1C5Y - chains A and B; structure by X-ray diffraction, 1.65 A resolution.

[Chain A]
Molecule: Protein (urokinase-type plasminogen activator)
From: Homo sapiens
Notes: EC 3.4.21.73; fragment: short chain
Reference sequence: P00749 (UROK_HUMAN); residues 1-23 here correspond to UniProt positions 156-178 (UniProt number = residue number + 155)
Chain sequence (23 residues; numbered 1 to 23; the number before each row is that of its first residue):
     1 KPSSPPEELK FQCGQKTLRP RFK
Disordered / not traced: 1-8, 18-23
UniProt features mapped onto this chain:
  - site: Phe22, Lys23 (Cleavage)
  - modified residue: Ser3 (Phosphoserine)

[Chain B]
Molecule: Protein (urokinase-type plasminogen activator)
From: Homo sapiens
Notes: EC 3.4.21.73; fragment: catalytic domain
Reference sequence: P00749 (UROK_HUMAN); the construct lacks a stretch of the UniProt sequence and is renumbered around it, so the offset changes along the chain: 16-37 = UniProt 179-200; 38-60 = UniProt 205-227; 63-97 = UniProt 234-268; 98-110 = UniProt 271-283; 5 more segments
Chain sequence (253 residues; row label = number of the first residue in the row; note: 1 number in that range is skipped by the numbering (no residue carries it; nothing is unmodelled there); a row labelled like 37A-37D holds insertion residues (37A, then the next letters in order)):
    16 IIGGEFTTIE NQPWFAAIYR RH
37A-37D RGGS
    38 VTYVCGGSLM SPCWVISATH CFI
60A-60C DYP
    61 KK
   62A E
    63 DYIVYLGRSR LNSNTQGEMK FEVENLILHK DYSAD
97A-97B TL
    98 AHHNDIALLK IRS
110A-110D KEGR
   111 CAQPSRTIQT ICLPSMYNDP QFGTSCEITG FGKEASTDYL YPEQLKMTVV KLISHRECQQ
170A-170B PH
   171 YYGSEVTTKM LCAAD
185A-185B PQ
   186 WKTDSCQGDS GGPLVCSLQG RMTLTGIVSW GR
   219 GCALK
  223A D
   224 KPGVYTRVSH FLPWIRSHTK EENGLAL
Disordered / not traced: 246-250
Disulfide bonds: Cys42-Cys58, Cys50-Cys111, Cys136-Cys201, Cys168-Cys182, Cys191-Cys220
Construct notes: conflict Ala145 (Asn322 in P00749)
Residues lining bound ligands:
  - ESP (thieno[2,3-b]pyridine-2-carboxamidine): Asp189, Ser190, Cys191, Gln192, Ser195, Val213, Ser214, Trp215, Gly216, Arg217, Gly219, Cys220, Ala221, Pro225, Gly226
  - citrate anion (FLC), molecule 1: Arg36, Lys82, Lys110A
  - citrate anion (FLC), molecule 2: Val41, Cys42, His57, His99, Tyr151, Cys191, Gln192, Gly193, Asp194, Ser195
  - citrate anion (FLC), molecule 3: Tyr67, Asn76, Glu80, Lys82
UniProt features mapped onto this chain:
  - active site (Charge relay system): His57, Asp102, Ser195
  - modified residue: Ser146 (Phosphoserine)
What the authors report for this chain:
  - binding site for ESP: Ser190, Gly219
  - catalytic residues: His57, Ser195 (citing earlier work)

[How chain A and chain B interact]
Pairs across the interface (28; chain A residue first):
  Leu9(A) - Pro114(B)
  Lys10(A) - Pro114(B)
  Lys10(A) - Glu245(B)  salt bridge
  Phe11(A) - Pro49(B)  hydrophobic
  Phe11(A) - Ala112(B)
  Phe11(A) - Gln113(B)
  Phe11(A) - Pro114(B)
  Phe11(A) - Ile118(B)
  Phe11(A) - Gln119(B)
  Phe11(A) - Thr120(B)
  Gln12(A) - Gln119(B)  hydrogen bond (backbone-side chain)
  Cys13(A) - Thr120(B)
  Cys13(A) - Ile121(B)
  Cys13(A) - Cys122(B)  disulfide
  Gly14(A) - Trp29(B)
  Gly14(A) - Thr120(B)  hydrogen bond (backbone-backbone)
  Gly14(A) - Ile121(B)
  Gly14(A) - Cys122(B)
  Gly14(A) - Met207(B)
  Gln15(A) - Pro28(B)
  Gln15(A) - Trp29(B)
  Gln15(A) - Gln119(B)
  Lys16(A) - Glu25(B)
  Lys16(A) - Asn26(B)  hydrogen bond (side chain-backbone)
  Lys16(A) - Gln27(B)
  Lys16(A) - Trp29(B)
  Lys16(A) - Glu137(B)  salt bridge
  Thr17(A) - Arg116(B)
Also at the interface, not in a pair above, chain B (20 interface residues in all): Leu46, Met157
Inter-chain disulfides: Cys13(A)-Cys122(B)

[Overview]
9 residues of chain A face 20 of chain B across their interface, with 1 disulfide bond, 3 hydrogen bonds and 2
salt bridges. Polar pairs include Lys10(A)-Glu245(B), Lys16(A)-Glu137(B) and Gln12(A)-Gln119(B). From the
paper: catalytic residues His57(B) and Ser195(B); a binding site for ESP at Ser190(B) and Gly219(B).
Chain A is Protein (urokinase-type plasminogen activator) and chain B is Protein (urokinase-type plasminogen
activator), both from Homo sapiens; the structure, Structural basis for selectivity of a small molecule,
S1-binding, sub-micromolar inhibitor of urokinase type plasminogen activator, was determined by X-ray
diffraction together with 1C5L, 1C5N, 1C5O, 1C5W, 1C5X and 1C5Z from the same study.
